Entry 7ZYP (X-ray diffraction, 2.80 A resolution); this record covers chain A.

[Chain A]
Name: Epidermal growth factor receptor
From: Homo sapiens
Notes: EC 2.7.10.1
Reference sequence: P00533 (EGFR_HUMAN); numbering as in UniProt (aligned over 695-1022)
Sequence (333 residues; each row starts with the number of its first residue):
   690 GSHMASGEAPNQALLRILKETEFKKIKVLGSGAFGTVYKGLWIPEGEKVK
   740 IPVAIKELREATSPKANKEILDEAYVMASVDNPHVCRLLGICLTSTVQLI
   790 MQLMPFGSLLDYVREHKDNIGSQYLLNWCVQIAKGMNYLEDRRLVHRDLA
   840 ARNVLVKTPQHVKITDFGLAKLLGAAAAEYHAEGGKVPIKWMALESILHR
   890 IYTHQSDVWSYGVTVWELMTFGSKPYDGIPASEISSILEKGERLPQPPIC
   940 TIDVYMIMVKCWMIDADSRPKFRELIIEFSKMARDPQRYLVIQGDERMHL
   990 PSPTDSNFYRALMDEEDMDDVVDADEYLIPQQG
Not modelled in the structure: 690-694, 986-1005, 1020-1022
Differences from the reference sequence: expression tag (690-694); engineered mutation M790 (Thr in P00533), S797 (Cys in P00533), A865 (Glu in P00533), A866 (Glu in P00533), A867 (Lys in P00533)
Small-molecule neighbours: R25 (propan-2-yl 2-[[4-(4-azanylpiperidin-1-yl)-2-methoxy-phenyl]amino]-4-(1-methylindol-3-yl)pyrimidine-5-carboxylate): L718, G719, F723, V726, A743, I744, K745, L788, M790, Q791, L792, M793, P794, G796, L844, T854, D855
UniProt features mapped onto this chain:
  - active site: D837 (Proton acceptor)
  - binding site (ATP): L718 to V726, K745, D855
  - site: Y1016 (Important for interaction with PIK3C2B)
  - modified residue: S695 (Phosphoserine), K745 (N6-(2-hydroxyisobutyryl)lysine), Y869 (Phosphotyrosine), S991 (Phosphoserine), S995 (Phosphoserine), Y998 (Phosphotyrosine), Y1016 (Phosphotyrosine)
  - cross-link (Glycyl lysine isopeptide (Lys-Gly)): K716 (interchain with G-Cter in ubiquitin), K737 (interchain with G-Cter in ubiquitin), K754 (interchain with G-Cter in ubiquitin), K757 (interchain with G-Cter in ubiquitin), K929 (interchain with G-Cter in ubiquitin), K960 (interchain with G-Cter in ubiquitin), K970 (interchain with G-Cter in ubiquitin)
  - natural variant: E709 (E709A: Found in a lung cancer sample; E709G: Found in a lung cancer sample; E709K: Found in a lung cancer sample), G719 (G719A: Found in a lung cancer sample; G719C: Found in a lung cancer sample; G719D: Found in a lung cancer sample; G719S: Found in a lung cancer sample), G724 (G724S: Found in a lung cancer sample), E734 (E734K: Found in a lung cancer sample), E746 to S752 (sequence variant, change not given here; Found in a lung cancer sample), E746 to T751 (sequence variant, change not given here; Found in a lung cancer sample), E746 to A750 (deletion: Found in a lung cancer sample), E746 (deletion: Found in a lung cancer sample), L747 to T751 (deletion: Found in a lung cancer sample), L747 to E749 (deletion: Found in a lung cancer sample), L747 (L747F: Found in a lung cancer sample), R748 (R748P: Found in a lung cancer sample), 12 further natural variant entries in UniProt
  - mutagenesis: P699 (P699A: Reduced phosphorylation), N700 (N700A: Abolishes phosphorylation), L704 (L704A: Abolishes phosphorylation), R705 (R705A: Abolishes phosphorylation), I706 (I706A: Abolishes phosphorylation), K745 (K745A/M: Abolishes kinase activity), D974 (D974A: Strongly reduced phosphorylation), R977 (R977A: Reduced phosphorylation), E1005 to D1006 (Constitutively activated kinase), Y1016 (Y1016F: 50% decrease in interaction with PIK3C2B. 65% decrease in interaction with PIK3C2B; when associated with F-1197. Abolishes interaction with PIK3C2B; when associated with F-1197 and F-1092)
What the authors report for this chain:
  - conformationally variable residues (side-chain flip): M790

[In short]
Bound to chain A: compound R25. Curated annotation (UniProt) lists active-site residue D837, 11 ATP-binding
residues and 11 mutagenesis sites. The paper reports conformational variability at M790.
Chain A is Epidermal growth factor receptor (Homo sapiens); the structure, Crystal Structure of
EGFR-T790M/C797S in Complex with Reversible Aminopyrimidine 9, was determined by X-ray diffraction (same
publication as 7ZYM, 7ZYN and 7ZYQ).
